Entry 6V8U (X-ray diffraction, 2.10 A resolution); this record covers chains A and E of the 3 polymer chains in the assembly.

# Chain A
Molecule: Transcriptional regulator Kaiso
Organism: Homo sapiens
UniProt: Q86T24 (KAISO_HUMAN); residues 471-604 here = UniProt positions 471-604
Amino-acid sequence (134 residues; numbered 471 to 604; the number before each row is that of its first residue):
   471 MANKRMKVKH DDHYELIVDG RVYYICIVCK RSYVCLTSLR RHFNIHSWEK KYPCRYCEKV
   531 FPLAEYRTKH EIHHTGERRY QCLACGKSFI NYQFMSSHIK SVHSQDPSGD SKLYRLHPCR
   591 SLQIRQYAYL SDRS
Not modelled in the structure: 471-480, 601-604
Swiss-Prot annotation at these positions:
  - zinc finger: Tyr494 to His516 (C2H2-type 1), Tyr522 to His544 (C2H2-type 2), Tyr550 to His573 (C2H2-type 3)
  - motif: Met471 to His480 (Nuclear localization signal)
  - cross-link (Glycyl lysine isopeptide (Lys-Gly)): Lys474 (interchain with G-Cter in SUMO2), Lys479 (interchain with G-Cter in SUMO2), Lys539 (interchain with G-Cter in SUMO2), Lys570 (interchain with G-Cter in SUMO2), Lys582 (interchain with G-Cter in SUMO2)
Bound ions: Zn2+ site 1: Cys496, Cys499, His512, His516; Zn2+ site 2: Cys524, Cys527, His540, His544; Zn2+ site 3: Cys552, Cys555, His568, His573

# Chain E
Molecule: 18-nt DNA strand
Sequence (18 nucleotides; numbered 19 to 36; the number before each row is that of its first residue):
    19 CGTTATTGGC ACGAAGCA

# Interface between chain A and chain E
Residue-residue contacts - 31 pairs, chain A then chain E:
  Thr507(A) with DT25(E), base contact
  Arg511(A) with DG27(E), hydrogen bond to the base; DC28(E), base contact
  Lys520(A) with DT25(E), salt bridge to the phosphate
  Tyr522(A) with DG26(E), hydrogen bond to the phosphate
  Ala534(A) with DG26(E), phosphate contact; DG27(E), phosphate contact
  Glu535(A) with DG27(E), phosphate contact; DC28(E), hydrogen bond to the base
  Thr538(A) with DG27(E), hydrogen bond to the phosphate
  Lys539(A) with DC30(E), base contact
  Arg549(A) with DC28(E), salt bridge to the phosphate
  Tyr550(A) with DA29(E), hydrogen bond to the phosphate
  Tyr562(A) with DA29(E), sugar contact; DC30(E), hydrogen bond to the phosphate
  Gln563(A) with DC30(E), base contact; DG31(E), hydrogen bond to the base
  Pro577(A) with DC30(E), phosphate contact
  Ser578(A) with DC30(E), phosphate contact; DG31(E), phosphate contact
  Gly579(A) with DC30(E), hydrogen bond to the phosphate
  Tyr584(A) with DA29(E), hydrogen bond to the phosphate
  Leu586(A) with DC28(E), phosphate contact; DA29(E), phosphate contact
  Arg595(A) with DT25(E), hydrogen bond to the base; DG26(E), hydrogen bond to the base; DG27(E), hydrogen bond to the sugar
  Tyr597(A) with DG26(E), hydrogen bond to the base; DG27(E), sugar contact
  Tyr599(A) with DC28(E), sugar contact
  Leu600(A) with DC28(E), phosphate contact
Interface residues without a listed pair, chain A (23 interface residues in all): Lys570, Ile594
Interface residues without a listed pair, chain E (8 interface residues in all): DA32

# Overview
The interface between chain A and chain E involves 23 residues on one side and 8 on the other; the contacts
include 13 hydrogen bonds and 2 salt bridges. Polar contacts include Arg511(A)-DG27(E), Glu535(A)-DC28(E) and
Gln563(A)-DG31(E).
Here chain A is Transcriptional regulator Kaiso (Homo sapiens) and chain E is an 18-nt DNA strand. Entry 6V8U
(Kaiso (ZBTB33) zinc finger DNA binding domain in complex with a modified Kaiso binding sequence (KBS)) was
determined by X-ray diffraction together with 6DF5, 6DF8, 6DF9, 6DFA, 6DFB and 6DFC from the same study.
